Entry 8YBJ (electron microscopy, 2.38 A resolution); this record covers chains B and J of the 10 polymer chains in the assembly.

Chain B:
Protein: Histone H4
Source organism: Homo sapiens
UniProt: P62805 (H4_HUMAN); residues 0-102 here correspond to UniProt positions 1-103 (UniProt number = residue number + 1)
Chain sequence (106 residues; each row starts with the number of its first residue; numbers below 1 keep their minus sign (Gly-3 is residue -3)):
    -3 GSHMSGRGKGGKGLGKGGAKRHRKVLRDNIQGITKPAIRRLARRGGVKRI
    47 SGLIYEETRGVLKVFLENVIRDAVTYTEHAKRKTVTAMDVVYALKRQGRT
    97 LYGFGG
Unresolved in the structure: -3 to 20
Sequence notes: expression tag (-3 to -1)
Curated features (UniProtKB/Swiss-Prot):
  - DNA-binding region: Lys16 to Lys20
  - modified residue: Ser1 (N-acetylserine), Arg3 (Asymmetric dimethylarginine), Lys5 (N6-(2-hydroxyisobutyryl)lysine), Lys8 (N6-(2-hydroxyisobutyryl)lysine), Lys12 (N6-(2-hydroxyisobutyryl)lysine), Lys16 (N6-(2-hydroxyisobutyryl)lysine), Lys20 (N6,N6,N6-trimethyllysine), Lys31 (N6-(2-hydroxyisobutyryl)lysine), Lys44 (N6-(2-hydroxyisobutyryl)lysine), Ser47 (Phosphoserine), Tyr51 (Phosphotyrosine), Lys59 (N6-(2-hydroxyisobutyryl)lysine), Lys77 (N6-(2-hydroxyisobutyryl)lysine), Lys79 (N6-(2-hydroxyisobutyryl)lysine), Thr80 (Phosphothreonine), Tyr88 (Phosphotyrosine), Lys91 (N6-(2-hydroxyisobutyryl)lysine)
  - cross-link (Glycyl lysine isopeptide (Lys-Gly)): Lys12 (interchain with G-Cter in SUMO2), Lys20 (interchain with G-Cter in SUMO2), Lys31 (interchain with G-Cter in SUMO2), Lys59 (interchain with G-Cter in SUMO2), Lys79 (interchain with G-Cter in SUMO2), Lys91 (interchain with G-Cter in SUMO2)

Chain J:
Molecule: 145-nt DNA strand
Source organism: synthetic construct
Sequence (145 nucleotides; row label = number of the first residue in the row; numbers below 1 keep their minus sign (DA-72 is residue -72)):
   -72 ATCGATGTATATATCTGACACGTGCCTGGAGACTAGGGAGTAATCCCCTT
   -22 GGCGGTTAAAACGCGGGGGACAGCGCGTACGTGCGTTTAAGCGGTGCTAG
    28 AGCTGTCTACGACCAATTGAGCGGCCTCGGCACCGGGATTCTGAT

Chain B / chain J interface:
Contacting residue pairs (11; chain B residue first):
  Arg35(B) - DG8(J)  salt bridge to the phosphate
  Arg45(B) - DC7(J)  hydrogen bond to the sugar
  Arg45(B) - DG8(J)  phosphate contact
  Ile46(B) - DC7(J)  sugar contact
  Ile46(B) - DG8(J)  hydrogen bond to the phosphate
  Ser47(B) - DC7(J)  hydrogen bond to the phosphate
  Gly48(B) - DC7(J)  hydrogen bond to the phosphate
  Arg78(B) - DA28(J)  phosphate contact
  Lys79(B) - DG27(J)  salt bridge to the phosphate
  Lys79(B) - DA28(J)  hydrogen bond to the phosphate
  Thr80(B) - DA28(J)  hydrogen bond to the phosphate
Interface residues without a listed pair, chain B (10 interface residues in all): Lys44, Lys77
Interface residues without a listed pair, chain J (5 interface residues in all): DG29

Summary:
Chain B and chain J form an interface of 10 and 5 residues respectively; the contacts include 6 hydrogen bonds
and 2 salt bridges. Polar contacts include Arg45(B)-DC7(J), Ile46(B)-DG8(J) and Ser47(B)-DC7(J). From UniProt:
a DNA-binding region on chain B.
Here chain B is Histone H4 (Homo sapiens) and chain J is a 145-nt DNA strand (synthetic construct). Entry 8YBJ
(Cryo-EM structure of human nucleosome core particle composed of the Widom 601 DNA sequence) was determined by
electron microscopy (same publication as 8YBK).
